Entry 8EXC (X-ray diffraction, 1.90 A resolution); this record covers chain A.

# Chain A
Protein: Carbonic anhydrase 2
From: Homo sapiens
Notes: EC 4.2.1.1
Reference sequence: P00918 (CAH2_HUMAN); the author numbering skips numbers that UniProt does not, so the offset changes along the chain: 1-125 = UniProt 1-125; 127-261 = UniProt 126-260
Amino-acid sequence (260 residues; numbered 1 to 261; 1 number in that range is skipped by the numbering (no residue carries it; nothing is unmodelled there); the number before each row is that of its first residue):
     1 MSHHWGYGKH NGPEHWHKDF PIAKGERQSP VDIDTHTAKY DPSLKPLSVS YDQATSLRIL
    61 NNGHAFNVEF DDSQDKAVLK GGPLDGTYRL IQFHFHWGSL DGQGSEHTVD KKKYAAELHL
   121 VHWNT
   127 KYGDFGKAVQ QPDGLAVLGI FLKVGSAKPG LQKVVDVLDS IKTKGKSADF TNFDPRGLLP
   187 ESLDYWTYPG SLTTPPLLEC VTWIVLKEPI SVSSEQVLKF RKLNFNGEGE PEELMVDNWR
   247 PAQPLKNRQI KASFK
Disordered / not traced: 1-3
Bound ions: Zn2+: H94, H96, H119 (together with X2U); mercuribenzoic acid Hg: Q137, C206
Ligand contacts:
  - mercuribenzoic acid (MBO): R27, V135, Q136, Q137, P138, E205, C206
  - X2U (N-(3-{4-[3-({2-[(3R)-2,6-dioxopiperidin-3-yl]-1,3-dioxo-2,3-dihydro-1H-isoindol-4-yl}amino)propoxy]butoxy}propyl)-4-sulfamoylbenzamide): Q92, H94, H96, E106, H119, V121, F131, V135, V143, S197, L198, T199, T200, P202, L204, W209
Curated features (UniProtKB/Swiss-Prot):
  - active site: H64 (Proton donor/acceptor)
  - binding site (Zn(2+)): H94, H96, H119
  - binding site (substrate): T199, T200
  - site: Y7 (Fine-tunes the proton-transfer properties of H-64), N62 (Fine-tunes the proton-transfer properties of H-64), N67 (Fine-tunes the proton-transfer properties of H-64), Q92 (Involved in the binding of some activators, including histamine and L-histidine)
  - modified residue: S2 (N-acetylserine), S166 (Phosphoserine), S173 (Phosphoserine)

# In short
Chain A binds compound X2U and mercuribenzoic acid. H94, H96 and H119 form the Zn2+ site. The mercuribenzoic
acid Hg site is built by Q137 and C206. From UniProt: active-site residue H64, 3 Zn2+-binding residues and
substrate-binding residues T199 and T200.
Chain A is Carbonic anhydrase 2 (Homo sapiens); the structure, Human Carbonic Anhydrase II bound tert-butyl
(3-(4-(3-((2-(2,6-dioxopiperidin-3-yl)-1,3-dioxoisoindolin-4-yl)amino)propoxy)butoxy)propyl)carbamate, was
determined by X-ray diffraction, deposited together with 8EXG, 8EYL and 8EMU.
